Entry 7U0I (electron microscopy, 2.60 A resolution); this record covers chains A and J of the 14 polymer chains in the assembly.

# Chain A
Protein: Histone H3.1
From: Homo sapiens
Reference sequence: P68431 (H31_HUMAN); residues 0-135 here correspond to UniProt positions 1-136 (UniProt number = residue number + 1)
Sequence (136 residues; row label = number of the first residue in the row; numbering starts at 0):
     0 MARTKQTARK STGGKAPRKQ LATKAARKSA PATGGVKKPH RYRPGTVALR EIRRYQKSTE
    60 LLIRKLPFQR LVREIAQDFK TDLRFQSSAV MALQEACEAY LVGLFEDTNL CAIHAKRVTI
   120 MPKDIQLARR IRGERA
Disordered / not traced: 0-37, 134-135
UniProt features mapped onto this chain:
  - modified residue: Arg-2 (Asymmetric dimethylarginine), Thr-3 (Phosphothreonine), Lys-4 (Allysine), Gln-5 (5-glutamyl dopamine), Thr-6 (Phosphothreonine), Arg-8 (Citrulline), Lys-9 (N6,N6,N6-trimethyllysine), Ser-10 (ADP-ribosylserine), Thr-11 (Phosphothreonine), Lys-14 (N6-(2-hydroxyisobutyryl)lysine), Arg-17 (Asymmetric dimethylarginine), Lys-18 (N6-(2-hydroxyisobutyryl)lysine), Lys-23 (N6-(2-hydroxyisobutyryl)lysine), Arg-26 (Citrulline), Lys-27 (N6,N6,N6-trimethyllysine), Ser-28 (ADP-ribosylserine), Lys-36 (N6,N6,N6-trimethyllysine), Lys-37 (N6-methyllysine), Tyr-41 (Phosphotyrosine), Lys-56 (N6,N6,N6-trimethyllysine) and 8 more in UniProt
  - lipidation: Lys-18 (N6-decanoyllysine)

# Chain J
Molecule: 162-nt DNA strand
Sequence (162 nucleotides; row label = number of the first residue in the row):
     1 TGTCTTTATT CACAAGCTTG CACAATCCCT GCTGGACAAT TCTGAGTGAT GGCAGCTCCC
    61 ACCTTTCCTT CTTCCTTCAC TTAGACTACA TTTATTCAGC ATCTGTATTG TTGGAGTAAG
   121 TTCCATGTTA ATACTCACCA CTGAGGATAT GTTAATACCA CT
Disordered / not traced: 1-3, 153-162

# How chain A and chain J interact
Pairs across the interface (27):
  His-39(A) / DA12(J)  sugar contact
  Arg-40(A) / DA88(J)  hydrogen bond to the base
  Arg-40(A) / DC89(J)  sugar contact
  Tyr-41(A) / DA12(J)  sugar contact
  Tyr-41(A) / DC13(J)  sugar contact
  Tyr-41(A) / DA88(J)  sugar contact
  Tyr-41(A) / DC89(J)  hydrogen bond to the phosphate
  Arg-42(A) / DA88(J)  sugar contact
  Pro-43(A) / DT87(J)  phosphate contact
  Pro-43(A) / DA88(J)  sugar contact
  Gly-44(A) / DT87(J)  hydrogen bond to the phosphate
  Gly-44(A) / DA88(J)  hydrogen bond to the phosphate
  Thr-45(A) / DA88(J)  phosphate contact
  Val-46(A) / DA88(J)  hydrogen bond to the phosphate
  Val-46(A) / DC89(J)  phosphate contact
  Ala-47(A) / DA88(J)  hydrogen bond to the phosphate
  Arg-49(A) / DC13(J)  salt bridge to the phosphate
  Arg-49(A) / DA14(J)  salt bridge to the phosphate
  Lys-56(A) / DA15(J)  salt bridge to the phosphate
  Arg-63(A) / DT96(J)  phosphate contact
  Arg-63(A) / DC97(J)  salt bridge to the phosphate
  Lys-64(A) / DC97(J)  hydrogen bond to the phosphate
  Leu-65(A) / DT96(J)  phosphate contact
  Leu-65(A) / DC97(J)  hydrogen bond to the phosphate
  Pro-66(A) / DT96(J)  phosphate contact
  Arg-69(A) / DT96(J)  salt bridge to the phosphate
  Arg-83(A) / DT106(J)  sugar contact
Also at the interface, not in a pair above, chain A (18 interface residues in all): Thr-118
Also at the interface, not in a pair above, chain J (13 interface residues in all): DC11, DC86, DT95

# In short
18 residues of chain A face 13 of chain J across their interface, with 8 hydrogen bonds and 5 salt bridges.
Polar pairs include Arg-40(A)/DA88(J), Tyr-41(A)/DC89(J) and Gly-44(A)/DT87(J).
Chain A is Histone H3.1 (Homo sapiens) and chain J is a 162-nt DNA strand; the structure, Structure of LIN28b
nucleosome bound 2 OCT4, was determined by electron microscopy together with 7U0G, 7U0J, 8DK5, 8SPS and 8SPU
from the same study.
